8BQ6 - chains x and z of the 67 polymer chains in the assembly; structure by electron microscopy, 2.80 A resolution.

# Chain x
Protein: Gamma carbonic anhydrase-like 2, mitochondrial
Organism: Arabidopsis thaliana
Reference sequence: Q9SMN1 (GCAL2_ARATH); residues 1-256 here = UniProt positions 1-256
Amino-acid sequence (256 residues; numbered 1 to 256; the number before each row is that of its first residue):
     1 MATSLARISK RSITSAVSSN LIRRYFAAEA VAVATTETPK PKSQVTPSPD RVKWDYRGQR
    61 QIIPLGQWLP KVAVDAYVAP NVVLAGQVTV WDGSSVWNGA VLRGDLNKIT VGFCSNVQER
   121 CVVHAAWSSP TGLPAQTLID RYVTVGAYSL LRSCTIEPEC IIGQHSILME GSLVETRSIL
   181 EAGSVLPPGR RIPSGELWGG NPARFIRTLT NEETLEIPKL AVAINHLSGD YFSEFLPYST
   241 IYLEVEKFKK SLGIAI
Disordered / not traced: 1-43, 254-256
Small-molecule neighbours: crotonyl coenzyme A (COO): Arg-152, Met-169, Glu-170, Val-185, Pro-187, Pro-188, Arg-190, Asn-201, Pro-202, Arg-204
UniProt features mapped onto this chain:
  - binding site (substrate): Arg-103 to Asp-105, Gln-118, Glu-119, Arg-152, Gln-164, Tyr-231
  - binding site (Zn(2+)): His-124

# Chain z
Protein: Gamma carbonic anhydrase 1, mitochondrial
Organism: Arabidopsis thaliana
Notes: EC 4.2.1.-
Reference sequence: Q9FWR5 (GCA1_ARATH); residues 1-275 here = UniProt positions 1-275
Amino-acid sequence (275 residues; row label = number of the first residue in the row):
     1 MGTLGRAFYS VGFWIRETGQ ALDRLGCRLQ GKNYFREQLS RHRTLMNVFD KAPIVDKEAF
    61 VAPSASVIGD VHIGRGSSIW YGCVLRGDVN TVSVGSGTNI QDNSLVHVAK SNLSGKVHPT
   121 IIGDNVTIGH SAVLHGCTVE DETFIGMGAT LLDGVVVEKH GMVAAGALVR QNTRIPSGEV
   181 WGGNPARFLR KLTDEEIAFI SQSATNYSNL AQAHAAENAK PLNVIEFEKV LRKKHALKDE
   241 EYDSMLGIVR ETPPELNLPN NILPDKETKR PSNVN
Disordered / not traced: 1, 235-275
Ion coordination: Zn2+: His-130 (shared with 2 residues of chain y)
UniProt features mapped onto this chain:
  - binding site (substrate): Arg-86 to Asp-88, Gln-101, Asp-102, Asn-209
  - binding site (Zn(2+)): His-107, His-130, His-135

# Interface between chain x and chain z
Contacting residue pairs (90; chain x residue first):
  Pro-49(x) with Lys-229(z), hydrogen bond (backbone-side chain)
  Asp-50(x) with Lys-229(z)
  Arg-51(x) with Lys-229(z), hydrogen bond (backbone-side chain)
  Val-52(x) with Glu-226(z); Val-230(z), hydrophobic
  Lys-53(x) with Glu-226(z), hydrogen bond (backbone-side chain)
  Trp-54(x) with Leu-222(z), hydrophobic; Asn-223(z); Glu-226(z), hydrogen bond (backbone-side chain)
  Tyr-56(x) with Glu-37(z), hydrogen bond; Leu-39(z), hydrophobic; Phe-227(z), hydrophobic; Val-230(z), hydrophobic; Leu-231(z)
  Arg-57(x) with Glu-37(z); Leu-39(z); Ser-40(z), hydrogen bond (backbone-backbone)
  Arg-60(x) with Gln-38(z)
  Pro-80(x) with Arg-41(z); His-42(z)
  Asn-81(x) with Ser-66(z)
  Trp-97(x) with Lys-110(z)
  Asn-98(x) with Ser-66(z); Ile-68(z)
  Gln-118(x) with Lys-110(z)
  Glu-119(x) with Arg-86(z), salt bridge; Leu-105(z); Lys-110(z), salt bridge
  Arg-120(x) with Gly-82(z), hydrogen bond (side chain-backbone); Asn-103(z), hydrogen bond
  Ala-147(x) with Leu-105(z), hydrophobic
  Tyr-148(x) with Asn-103(z), hydrogen bond (side chain-backbone); Ser-131(z); Val-133(z), hydrophobic
  Gln-164(x) with His-107(z), hydrogen bond; Val-133(z); His-135(z)
  His-165(x) with Ser-131(z); Val-133(z); Gly-148(z); Thr-150(z)
  Glu-181(x) with Arg-170(z), salt bridge
  Gly-183(x) with Asn-184(z), hydrogen bond (backbone-side chain)
  Glu-216(x) with Leu-113(z)
  Lys-219(x) with Leu-113(z)
  Leu-220(x) with Ser-111(z); Leu-113(z)
  Ala-223(x) with Ser-111(z)
  Leu-227(x) with Lys-110(z)
  Tyr-231(x) with Met-46(z), hydrophobic; Val-48(z); Ile-68(z), hydrophobic; Arg-86(z); Asp-88(z), hydrogen bond
  Ser-233(x) with Phe-13(z)
  Glu-234(x) with Tyr-9(z), hydrogen bond; Phe-13(z); Asn-47(z); Phe-49(z), hydrogen bond (side chain-backbone)
  Phe-235(x) with Arg-41(z); Arg-43(z); Met-46(z), hydrophobic
  Leu-236(x) with Phe-13(z), hydrophobic; Arg-16(z); Glu-17(z); Gln-20(z); Arg-41(z), hydrogen bond (backbone-side chain)
  Pro-237(x) with Glu-17(z); Arg-41(z)
  Tyr-238(x) with Gln-20(z); Arg-24(z); Phe-35(z); Arg-36(z), hydrogen bond; Arg-41(z), hydrogen bond (backbone-side chain)
  Ser-239(x) with Arg-41(z)
  Thr-240(x) with Gln-20(z)
  Ile-241(x) with Leu-39(z), hydrophobic
  Tyr-242(x) with Asp-23(z), hydrogen bond; Tyr-34(z), hydrophobic; Phe-35(z), hydrophobic; Leu-39(z)
  Val-245(x) with Leu-39(z), hydrophobic; Phe-227(z), hydrophobic
  Glu-246(x) with Lys-32(z), salt bridge; Tyr-34(z), hydrogen bond
  Phe-248(x) with Phe-227(z), hydrophobic
  Lys-249(x) with Phe-227(z); Leu-231(z)
  Leu-252(x) with Val-224(z), hydrophobic; Phe-227(z), hydrophobic
Interface residues without a listed pair, chain x (51 interface residues in all): Asp-55, Gly-58, Gln-59, Ile-62, Ala-182, Ile-224, Asp-230, Leu-243
Interface residues without a listed pair, chain z (53 interface residues in all): Arg-28, Val-84, Val-89, Leu-152, Leu-168

# Overview
Chain x and chain z form an interface of 51 and 53 residues respectively, with 19 hydrogen bonds and 4 salt
bridges. Polar pairs include Glu-119(x)/Arg-86(z), Glu-119(x)/Lys-110(z) and Glu-181(x)/Arg-170(z). Chain x
binds crotonyl coenzyme A.
Chain x is Gamma carbonic anhydrase-like 2, mitochondrial and chain z is Gamma carbonic anhydrase 1,
mitochondrial, both from Arabidopsis thaliana; the structure, Cryo-EM structure of the Arabidopsis thaliana
I+III2 supercomplex (Complete conformation 2 composition), was determined by electron microscopy together with
8BED, 8BEE, 8BEF, 8BEH, 8BEL, 8BEP, 8BPX and 8BQ5 from the same study.
